Entry 8FIX (electron microscopy, 3.90 A resolution); this record covers chains N and D of the 8 polymer chains in the assembly.

[Chain N]
Molecule: Non-template DNA
Sequence (15 nucleotides; row label = number of the first residue in the row):
     9 AGCAACGCAT AACCC

[Chain D]
Protein: DNA-directed RNA polymerase subunit beta'
From: Escherichia coli K-12
Notes: EC 2.7.7.6
Reference sequence: P0A8T7 (RPOC_ECOLI); numbering as in UniProt (aligned over 1-1407)
Sequence (1407 residues; numbered 1 to 1407; the number before each row is that of its first residue):
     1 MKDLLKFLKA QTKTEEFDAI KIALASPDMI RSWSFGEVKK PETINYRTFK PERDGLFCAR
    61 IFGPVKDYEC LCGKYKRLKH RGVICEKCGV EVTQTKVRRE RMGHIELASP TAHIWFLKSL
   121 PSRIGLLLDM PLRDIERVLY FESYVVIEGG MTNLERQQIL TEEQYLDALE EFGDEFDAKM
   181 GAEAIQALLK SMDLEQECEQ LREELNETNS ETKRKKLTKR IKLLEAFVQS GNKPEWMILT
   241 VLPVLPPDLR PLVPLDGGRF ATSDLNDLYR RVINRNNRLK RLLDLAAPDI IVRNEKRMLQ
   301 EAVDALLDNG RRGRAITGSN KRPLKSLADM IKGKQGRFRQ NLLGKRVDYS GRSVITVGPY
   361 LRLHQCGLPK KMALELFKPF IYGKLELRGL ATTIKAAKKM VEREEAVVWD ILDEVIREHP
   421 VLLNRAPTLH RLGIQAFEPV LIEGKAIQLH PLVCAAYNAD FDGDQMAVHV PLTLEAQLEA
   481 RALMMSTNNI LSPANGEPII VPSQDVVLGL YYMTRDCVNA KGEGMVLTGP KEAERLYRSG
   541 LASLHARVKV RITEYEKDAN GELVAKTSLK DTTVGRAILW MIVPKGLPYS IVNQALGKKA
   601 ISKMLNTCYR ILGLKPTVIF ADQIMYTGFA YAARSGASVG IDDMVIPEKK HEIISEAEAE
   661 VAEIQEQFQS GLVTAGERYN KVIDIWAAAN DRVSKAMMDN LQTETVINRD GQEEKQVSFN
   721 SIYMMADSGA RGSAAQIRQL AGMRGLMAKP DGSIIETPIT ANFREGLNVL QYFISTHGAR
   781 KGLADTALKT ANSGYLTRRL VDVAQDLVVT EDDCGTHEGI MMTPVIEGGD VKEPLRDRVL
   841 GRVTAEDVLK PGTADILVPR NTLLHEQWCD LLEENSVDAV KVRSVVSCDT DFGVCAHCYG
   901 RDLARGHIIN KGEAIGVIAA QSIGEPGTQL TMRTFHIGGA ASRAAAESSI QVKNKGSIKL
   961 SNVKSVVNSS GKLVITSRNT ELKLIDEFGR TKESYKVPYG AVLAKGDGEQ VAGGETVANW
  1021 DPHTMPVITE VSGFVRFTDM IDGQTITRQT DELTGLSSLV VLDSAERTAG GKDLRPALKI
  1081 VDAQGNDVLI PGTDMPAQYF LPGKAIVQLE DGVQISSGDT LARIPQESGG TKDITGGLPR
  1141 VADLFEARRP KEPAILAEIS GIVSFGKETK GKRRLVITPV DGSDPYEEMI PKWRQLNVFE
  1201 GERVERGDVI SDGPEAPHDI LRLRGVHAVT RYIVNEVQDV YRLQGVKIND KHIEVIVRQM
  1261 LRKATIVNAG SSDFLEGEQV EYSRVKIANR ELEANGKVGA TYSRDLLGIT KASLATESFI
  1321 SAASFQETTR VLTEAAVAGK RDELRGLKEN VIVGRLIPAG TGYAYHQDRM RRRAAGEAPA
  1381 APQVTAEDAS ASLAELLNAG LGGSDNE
Disordered / not traced: 1-15, 936-947, 1125-1134, 1374-1407
Bound ions: Zn2+ site 1: Cys72, Cys85, Cys88; Mg2+: Asp460, Asp464; Zn2+ site 2: Cys814, Cys888, Cys895, Cys898
UniProt features mapped onto this chain:
  - binding site (Zn(2+)): Cys70, Cys72, Cys85, Cys88, Cys814, Cys888, Cys895, Cys898
  - binding site (Mg(2+)): Asp460, Asp462, Asp464
  - modified residue: Lys983 (N6-acetyllysine)
  - mutagenesis: Gln504 (Q504P: Resistant to antibiotics salinamide A and B), Asn690 (N690D: Resistant to antibiotics salinamide A and B), Met697 (M697V: Resistant to antibiotics salinamide A and B), Ala735 (A735T: Resistant to antibiotics salinamide A and B), Arg738 (R738C/H/P/S: Resistant to antibiotics salinamide A and B), Ala748 (A748E: Resistant to antibiotics salinamide A and B), Pro758 (P758S/T: Resistant to antibiotics salinamide A and B), Phe763 (F763C: Resistant to antibiotics salinamide A and B), Ser775 (S775A: Resistant to antibiotics salinamide A and B), Ala779 (A779T/V: Resistant to antibiotics salinamide A and B), Arg780 (R780C: Resistant to antibiotics salinamide A and B), Gly782 (G782A/C: Resistant to antibiotics salinamide A and B), 1 further mutagenesis entry in UniProt

[Chain N / chain D interface]
Contacting residue pairs (10):
  DA9(N) - Arg314(D)  phosphate contact
  DA9(N) - Lys321(D)  salt bridge to the phosphate
  DC14(N) - Arg1148(D)  hydrogen bond to the phosphate
  DC14(N) - Lys1151(D)  salt bridge to the phosphate
  DG15(N) - Arg1148(D)  salt bridge to the phosphate
  DA17(N) - Leu120(D)  phosphate contact
  DT18(N) - Arg133(D)  hydrogen bond to the sugar
  DC22(N) - Lys1170(D)  sugar contact
  DC23(N) - Thr1169(D)  phosphate contact
  DC23(N) - Lys1170(D)  phosphate contact
Other interface residues (no listed pair), chain N (8 interface residues in all): DA19

[Overview]
The chain N/chain D interface involves 8 residues from each chain, with 2 hydrogen bonds and 3 salt bridges.
Polar contacts include DT18(N)-Arg133(D), DC14(N)-Arg1148(D) and DA9(N)-Lys321(D). From UniProt: 8
Zn2+-binding residues, 3 Mg2+-binding residues and 13 mutagenesis sites on chain D.
Chain N is Non-template DNA and chain D is DNA-directed RNA polymerase subunit beta' (Escherichia coli K-12);
the structure, Cryo-EM structure of E. coli RNA polymerase backtracked elongation complex harboring a terminal
mismatch, was determined by electron microscopy, deposited together with 8FIY.
